Entry 5SZT (X-ray diffraction, 1.80 A resolution); this record covers chains A and C of the 3 polymer chains in the assembly.

# Chain A
Molecule: DNA polymerase I, thermostable
From: Thermus aquaticus
Notes: EC 2.7.7.7
UniProt: P19821 (DPO1_THEAQ); residue numbers follow UniProt; this construct covers 293-832
Chain sequence (540 residues; numbered 293 to 832; the number before each row is that of its first residue):
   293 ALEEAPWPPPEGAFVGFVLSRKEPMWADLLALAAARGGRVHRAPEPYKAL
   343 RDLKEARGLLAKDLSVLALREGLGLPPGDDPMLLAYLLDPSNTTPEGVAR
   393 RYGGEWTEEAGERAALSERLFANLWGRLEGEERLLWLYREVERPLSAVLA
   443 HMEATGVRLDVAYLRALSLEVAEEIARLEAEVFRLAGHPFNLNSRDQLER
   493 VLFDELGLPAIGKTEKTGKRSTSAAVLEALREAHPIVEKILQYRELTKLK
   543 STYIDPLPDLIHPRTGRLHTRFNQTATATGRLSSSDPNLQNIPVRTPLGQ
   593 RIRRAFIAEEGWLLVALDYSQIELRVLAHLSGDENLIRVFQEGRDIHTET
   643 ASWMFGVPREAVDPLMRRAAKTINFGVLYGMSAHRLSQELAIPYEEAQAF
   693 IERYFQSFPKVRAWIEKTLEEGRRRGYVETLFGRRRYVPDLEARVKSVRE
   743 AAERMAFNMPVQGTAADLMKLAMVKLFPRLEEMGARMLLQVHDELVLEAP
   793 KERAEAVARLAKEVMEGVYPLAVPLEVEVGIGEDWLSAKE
Metal / ion sites: Mg2+ site 1: Asp610, Tyr611, Asp785 (together with 72J); Mg2+ site 2: Asp610, Asp785 (together with 72J)
Residues lining bound ligands: 72J (7-(N-(10-hydroxydecanoyl)-aminopentenyl)-7-deaza-2'-dATP): Arg573, Val586, Arg587, Gln592, Asp610, Tyr611, Ser612, Gln613, Ile614, Glu615, His639, Pro656, Arg659, Arg660, Ala661, Lys663, Thr664, Phe667, Tyr671, Glu681, Asp785
From the paper describing this entry:
  - conformationally variable residues (side-chain flip): Arg587, Arg660
  - binding site for 72J: Lys663, Thr664
  - binding site for the 12-nt DNA strand: Arg587

# Chain C
Molecule: 16-nt DNA strand
Sequence (16 nucleotides; each row starts with the number of its first residue):
   201 AAATGGCGCCGTGGTC

# How chain A and chain C interact
Contacting residue pairs (57):
  Asn483(A) - DT212(C)  hydrogen bond to the phosphate
  Asn485(A) - DG211(C)  phosphate contact
  Asn485(A) - DT212(C)  hydrogen bond to the phosphate
  Ser486(A) - DT212(C)  hydrogen bond to the phosphate
  Ser486(A) - DG213(C)  hydrogen bond to the phosphate
  Asp488(A) - DG213(C)  sugar contact
  Gln489(A) - DG213(C)  hydrogen bond to the phosphate
  Ile503(A) - DA201(C)  base contact
  Gly504(A) - DA201(C)  sugar contact
  Lys505(A) - DA201(C)  phosphate contact
  Ser513(A) - DA201(C)  sugar contact
  Ser515(A) - DA201(C)  hydrogen bond to the phosphate
  Ala517(A) - DA201(C)  base contact
  Ala517(A) - DA202(C)  base contact
  Val518(A) - DA201(C)  base contact
  Ser543(A) - DC210(C)  sugar contact
  Ser543(A) - DG211(C)  phosphate contact
  Thr544(A) - DC210(C)  sugar contact
  Ala568(A) - DG208(C)  phosphate contact
  Thr569(A) - DC207(C)  phosphate contact
  Ala570(A) - DG206(C)  phosphate contact
  Ala570(A) - DC207(C)  hydrogen bond to the phosphate
  Thr571(A) - DG206(C)  sugar contact
  Arg573(A) - DG205(C)  base contact
  Arg573(A) - DG206(C)  hydrogen bond to the base
  Ser575(A) - DC207(C)  phosphate contact
  Ser575(A) - DG208(C)  hydrogen bond to the phosphate
  Ser576(A) - DG208(C)  sugar contact
  Ser577(A) - DG208(C)  phosphate contact
  Ser577(A) - DC209(C)  phosphate contact
  Asp578(A) - DC209(C)  hydrogen bond to the phosphate
  Asn580(A) - DG208(C)  hydrogen bond to the sugar
  Asn580(A) - DC209(C)  sugar contact
  Thr664(A) - DT204(C)  base contact
  Phe667(A) - DT204(C)  base contact
  Gly668(A) - DT204(C)  sugar contact
  Tyr671(A) - DT204(C)  base contact
  Gly672(A) - DA203(C)  sugar contact
  Gly672(A) - DT204(C)  sugar contact
  Met673(A) - DT204(C)  hydrogen bond to the sugar
  Ser674(A) - DA203(C)  base contact
  Ser674(A) - DT204(C)  hydrogen bond to the phosphate
  His676(A) - DA202(C)  base contact
  Arg677(A) - DA202(C)  hydrogen bond to the base
  Arg677(A) - DT204(C)  salt bridge to the phosphate
  Gln680(A) - DA201(C)  base contact
  Gln680(A) - DA202(C)  base contact
  Glu681(A) - DA202(C)  base contact
  Arg728(A) - DG206(C)  salt bridge to the phosphate
  Arg746(A) - DA203(C)  hydrogen bond to the sugar
  Arg746(A) - DT204(C)  hydrogen bond to the phosphate
  Arg746(A) - DG205(C)  salt bridge to the phosphate
  Met747(A) - DG205(C)  phosphate contact
  Met747(A) - DG206(C)  phosphate contact
  Asn750(A) - DG205(C)  sugar contact
  Gln754(A) - DG205(C)  base contact
  Gln754(A) - DG206(C)  hydrogen bond to the sugar
Interface residues without a listed pair, chain A (47 interface residues in all): Glu507, Lys540, Pro548, Asn565, Pro579, Glu742, His784

# In short
Chain A and chain C form an interface of 47 and 13 residues respectively; the contacts include 17 hydrogen
bonds and 3 salt bridges. Polar pairs include Arg573(A)-DG206(C), Arg677(A)-DA202(C) and Asn580(A)-DG208(C).
The paper reports a binding site for 72J at Lys663(A) and Thr664(A); a binding site for the 12-nt DNA strand
at Arg587(A).
Chain A is DNA polymerase I, thermostable (Thermus aquaticus) and chain C is a 16-nt DNA strand; the
structure, Crystal structure of the large fragment of DNA Polymerase I from Thermus aquaticus in a closed ...,
was determined by X-ray diffraction together with 5E41 from the same study.
